5S65 - chains C and D of the 6 polymer chains in the assembly; structure by X-ray diffraction, 2.25 A resolution.

[Chain C]
Molecule: Tubulin alpha-1B chain
From: Bos taurus
Reference sequence: P81947 (TBA1B_BOVIN); residues 1-451 here = UniProt positions 1-451
Sequence (451 residues; numbered 1 to 451; the number before each row is that of its first residue):
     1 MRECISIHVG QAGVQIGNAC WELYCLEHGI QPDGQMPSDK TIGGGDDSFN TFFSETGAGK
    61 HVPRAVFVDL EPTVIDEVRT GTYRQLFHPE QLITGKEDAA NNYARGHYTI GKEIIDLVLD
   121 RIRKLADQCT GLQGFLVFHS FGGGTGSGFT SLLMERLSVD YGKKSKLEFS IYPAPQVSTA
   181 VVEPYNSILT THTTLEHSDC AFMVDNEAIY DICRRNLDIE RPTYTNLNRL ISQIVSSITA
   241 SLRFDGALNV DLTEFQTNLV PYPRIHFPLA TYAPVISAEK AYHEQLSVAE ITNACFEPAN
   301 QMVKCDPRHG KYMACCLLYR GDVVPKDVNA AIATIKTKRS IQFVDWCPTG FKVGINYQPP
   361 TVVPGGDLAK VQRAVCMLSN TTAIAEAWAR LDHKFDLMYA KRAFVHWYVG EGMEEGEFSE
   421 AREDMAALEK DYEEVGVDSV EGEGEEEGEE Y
Not modelled in the structure: 441-451
Ion coordination: Ca2+ site 1: Asp39, Thr41, Gly44, Glu55; Ca2+ site 2: Glu284 (shared with 1 residue of chain B)
Small-molecule neighbours:
  - GTP (guanosine-5'-triphosphate): Gly10, Gln11, Ala12, Gln15, Ile16, Asp69, Asp98, Ala99, Ala100, Asn101, Ser140, Gly142, Gly143, Gly144, Thr145, Gly146, Ile171, Pro173, Val177, Ser178, Thr179, Glu183, Asn206, Tyr224, Leu227, Asn228, Ile231
  - X1J (1-(5-amino-1,3-dihydro-2H-isoindol-2-yl)ethan-1-one): Thr41, Ile42, Gly44, Gly45

[Chain D]
Molecule: Tubulin beta-2B chain
From: Bos taurus
Reference sequence: Q6B856 (TBB2B_BOVIN); the author numbering skips numbers that UniProt does not, so the offset changes along the chain: 1-42 = UniProt 1-42; 45-360 = UniProt 43-358; 369-455 = UniProt 359-445
Sequence (445 residues; numbered 1 to 455; 10 numbers in that range are skipped by the numbering (no residue carries them; nothing is unmodelled there); the number before each row is that of its first residue):
     1 MREIVHIQAG QCGNQIGAKF WEVISDEHGI DPTGSYHGDS DL
    45 QLERINVYYN EATGNKYVPR AILVDLEPGT MDSVRSGPFG QIFRPDNFVF GQSGAGNNWA
   105 KGHYTEGAEL VDSVLDVVRK ESESCDCLQG FQLTHSLGGG TGSGMGTLLI SKIREEYPDR
   165 IMNTFSVMPS PKVSDTVVEP YNATLSVHQL VENTDETYCI DNEALYDICF RTLKLTTPTY
   225 GDLNHLVSAT MSGVTTCLRF PGQLNADLRK LAVNMVPFPR LHFFMPGFAP LTSRGSQQYR
   285 ALTVPELTQQ MFDSKNMMAA CDPRHGRYLT VAAIFRGRMS MKEVDEQMLN VQNKNSSYFV
   345 EWIPNNVKTA VCDIPP
   369 RGLKMSATFI GNSTAIQELF KRISEQFTAM FRRKAFLHWY TGEGMDEMEF TEAESNMNDL
   429 VSEYQQYQDA TADEQGEFEE EEGEDEA
Not modelled in the structure: 282-285, 442-455
Curated features (UniProtKB/Swiss-Prot):
  - motif: Met1 to Ile4 (MREI motif)
  - binding site (GTP): Gln11, Glu71, Ser140, Gly144, Thr145, Gly146, Asn206, Asn228
  - binding site (Mg(2+)): Glu71
  - modified residue: Ser40 (Phosphoserine), Thr57 (Phosphothreonine), Lys60 (N6-acetyllysine), Ser174 (Phosphoserine), Thr287 (Phosphothreonine), Thr292 (Phosphothreonine), Arg320 (Omega-N-methylarginine), Glu448 (5-glutamyl polyglutamate)
  - cross-link (Glycyl lysine isopeptide (Lys-Gly)): Lys60 (interchain with G-Cter in ubiquitin), Lys326 (interchain with G-Cter in ubiquitin)
Ion coordination: Mg2+: Gln11 (together with GDP)
Small-molecule neighbours: GDP (guanosine-5'-diphosphate): Gly10, Gln11, Cys12, Gln15, Ile16, Ala99, Asn101, Ser140, Gly142, Gly143, Gly144, Thr145, Gly146, Val171, Pro173, Val177, Ser178, Glu183, Asn206, Leu209, Tyr224, Leu227, Asn228

[How chain C and chain D interact]
Contacting residue pairs (56; chain C residue first):
  Gln11(C) with Gln247(D), hydrogen bond
  Lys96(C) with Arg2(D); Asp130(D), salt bridge
  Glu97(C) with Arg2(D); Cys131(D); Arg164(D), salt bridge; Arg253(D), salt bridge
  Asp98(C) with Arg2(D); Lys254(D), salt bridge
  Ala100(C) with Arg253(D); Lys254(D); Val257(D)
  Asn101(C) with Lys254(D)
  Arg105(C) with Arg253(D)
  Pro175(C) with Asn349(D)
  Ser178(C) with Lys352(D), hydrogen bond
  Thr179(C) with Gln247(D); Leu248(D); Asn258(D), hydrogen bond (backbone-side chain)
  Ala180(C) with Asn258(D)
  Val181(C) with Asn258(D), hydrogen bond (backbone-side chain); Ile347(D), hydrophobic; Pro348(D); Asn349(D)
  Tyr210(C) with Asp329(D)
  Glu220(C) with Lys326(D)
  Arg221(C) with Met325(D), hydrogen bond; Asp329(D), salt bridge
  Tyr224(C) with Gln247(D), hydrogen bond
  Lys394(C) with Asn349(D), hydrogen bond
  Leu397(C) with Glu345(D); Trp346(D); Pro348(D), hydrophobic; Ala440(D), hydrophobic
  Met398(C) with Trp346(D), hydrogen bond (backbone-backbone); Pro348(D)
  Lys401(C) with Phe262(D); Trp346(D); Ala438(D); Thr439(D), hydrogen bond (side chain-backbone)
  Arg402(C) with Phe262(D)
  Ala403(C) with Pro261(D); Phe262(D), hydrophobic
  Phe404(C) with Val257(D); Asn258(D); Val260(D); Pro261(D), hydrogen bond (backbone-backbone); Thr314(D); Ile347(D), hydrophobic
  His406(C) with Val260(D), hydrogen bond (side chain-backbone); Pro261(D); Phe262(D); Pro263(D)
  Trp407(C) with Ala256(D), hydrophobic; Val257(D); Val260(D), hydrogen bond (side chain-backbone)
Interface residues without a listed pair, chain C (27 interface residues in all): Val182, Glu411
Interface residues without a listed pair, chain D (30 interface residues in all): Asp251, Asn350

[In short]
Chain C and chain D form an interface of 27 and 30 residues respectively, with 12 hydrogen bonds and 5 salt
bridges. Polar contacts include Lys96(C)-Asp130(D), Glu97(C)-Arg164(D) and Glu97(C)-Arg253(D). Ligands of
chain C: GTP and compound X1J. Chain D binds GDP.
Chain C is Tubulin alpha-1B chain and chain D is Tubulin beta-2B chain, both from Bos taurus; the structure,
Tubulin-Z1354416068-complex, was determined by X-ray diffraction (same publication as 5S4L, 5S4M, 5S4N, 5S4O,
5S4P, 5S4Q and 52 further entries).
